2GDR - chains A and B; structure by X-ray diffraction, 2.10 A resolution.

== Chain A (and B) ==
Molecule: glutathione S-transferase
From: Burkholderia xenovorans
Notes: EC 2.5.1.18; chain B of this document is another copy of the same molecule, construct and numbering; everything in this record applies to it too
Amino-acid sequence (202 residues; row label = number of the first residue in the row):
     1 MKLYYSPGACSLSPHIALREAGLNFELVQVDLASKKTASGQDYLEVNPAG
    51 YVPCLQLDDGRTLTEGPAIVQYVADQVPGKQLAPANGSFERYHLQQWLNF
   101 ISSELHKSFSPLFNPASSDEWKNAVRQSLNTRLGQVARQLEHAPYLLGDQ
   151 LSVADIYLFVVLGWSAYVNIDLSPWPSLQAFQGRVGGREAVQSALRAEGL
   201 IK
Ligand contacts:
  - glutathione (GSH), molecule 1: A9, C10, L32, K35, G50, Y51, V52, P53, E65, G66, P67, S102, H106, K107, Y157
  - glutathione (GSH), molecule 2: N99, S103, E104
Reported in the primary citation:
  - binding site for glutathione: C10, K35, V52, E65, G66, N99, S103, E104, H106, K107, S110, F113, W164, Y167
  - catalytic residues: C10, H106
  - contacts within the chain: H106-Y157

== Interface between chain A and chain B ==
Contacting residue pairs (62; chain A residue first):
  A49(A) - R132(B)
  A49(A) - Q135(B)
  Y51(A) - F100(B)
  Y51(A) - E104(B)
  Y51(A) - R132(B)
  L57(A) - F89(B)  hydrophobic
  R61(A) - F89(B)
  T62(A) - F89(B)
  L63(A) - Y92(B)  hydrophobic
  L63(A) - H93(B)
  L63(A) - Q96(B)
  T64(A) - Q96(B)
  E65(A) - Q96(B)
  E65(A) - N99(B)  hydrogen bond
  E65(A) - F100(B)
  E65(A) - S103(B)
  P67(A) - N99(B)
  A68(A) - Y92(B)
  A68(A) - Q96(B)
  Q71(A) - Y92(B)
  Q71(A) - Q95(B)  hydrogen bond
  Y72(A) - Y92(B)  hydrophobic
  D75(A) - Y92(B)  hydrogen bond
  N86(A) - N86(B)
  G87(A) - N86(B)
  F89(A) - L57(B)  hydrophobic
  F89(A) - R61(B)
  F89(A) - T62(B)
  F89(A) - L63(B)  hydrophobic
  Y92(A) - L63(B)  hydrophobic
  Y92(A) - A68(B)
  Y92(A) - Q71(B)
  Y92(A) - Y72(B)  hydrophobic
  Y92(A) - D75(B)  hydrogen bond
  Q95(A) - Q71(B)  hydrogen bond
  Q95(A) - Q95(B)
  Q96(A) - L63(B)
  Q96(A) - T64(B)  hydrogen bond
  Q96(A) - E65(B)
  Q96(A) - A68(B)
  N99(A) - E65(B)  hydrogen bond
  N99(A) - P67(B)
  N99(A) - N99(B)
  N99(A) - S102(B)  hydrogen bond
  F100(A) - Y51(B)
  F100(A) - E65(B)
  S102(A) - N99(B)  hydrogen bond
  S102(A) - S103(B)
  S103(A) - E65(B)
  S103(A) - S102(B)
  E104(A) - Y51(B)
  E104(A) - K107(B)  salt bridge
  K107(A) - S103(B)
  K107(A) - E104(B)  salt bridge
  S118(A) - S118(B)
  E120(A) - S118(B)
  E120(A) - W121(B)
  W121(A) - W121(B)
  W121(A) - A124(B)  hydrophobic
  A124(A) - W121(B)  hydrophobic
  R132(A) - A49(B)  hydrogen bond (side chain-backbone)
  Q135(A) - A49(B)
Also at the interface, not in a pair above, chain A (35 interface residues in all): P48, H93, A116, R138
Also at the interface, not in a pair above, chain B (34 interface residues in all): P48, Q76, G87, E120

== Summary ==
35 residues of chain A face 34 of chain B across their interface; the contacts include 10 hydrogen bonds and 2
salt bridges. Polar contacts include E104(A)-K107(B), E65(A)-N99(B) and Q71(A)-Q95(B). Chain A binds
glutathione. From the paper: catalytic residues C10(A) and H106(A); a binding site for glutathione at C10(A),
K35(A) and V52(A) among others.
Chain A and chain B are both glutathione S-transferase (Burkholderia xenovorans); the structure, Crystal
structure of a bacterial glutathione transferase, was determined by X-ray diffraction, deposited together with
2DSA.
